PDB entry 4ZVS | X-ray diffraction, 2.50 A resolution | chains B and D of the 6 polymer chains in the assembly

== Chain B ==
Name: Caspase-7
Organism: Homo sapiens
Notes: EC 3.4.22.60
UniProtKB: P55210 (CASP7_HUMAN); residues 199-303 here = UniProt positions 199-303
Amino-acid sequence (113 residues; each row starts with the number of its first residue):
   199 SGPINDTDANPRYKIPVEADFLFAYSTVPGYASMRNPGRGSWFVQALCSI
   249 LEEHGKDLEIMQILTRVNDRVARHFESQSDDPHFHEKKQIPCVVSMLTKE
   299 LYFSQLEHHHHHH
Not modelled in the structure: 199-210, 304-311
Construct notes: engineered mutation Ala230 (Tyr in P55210), Met232 (Trp in P55210), Asn234 (Ser in P55210); expression tag (304-311)
Swiss-Prot annotation at these positions:
  - region: Val226 to Tyr229, Ser231, Arg233, Pro235 to Gly238 (Loop L3), Glu274 to Ile288 (Loop L4)
  - site: Tyr223 (Involved in allosteric regulation)
  - modified residue: Arg233 (Microbial infection: ADP-riboxanated arginine), Ser239 (Phosphoserine)
  - mutagenesis: Asp206 (D206A: Reduced cleavage and activation by initiator caspases. Abolished cleavage and activation by initiator caspases; when associated with A-198), Tyr223 (Y223A/F/W/D/E: Does not significantly affect thiol protease catalytic efficiency), Tyr229 (Y229W: Strongly reduced thiol protease catalytic efficiency), Arg233 (R233A: Abolished ADP-riboxanation by C.violaceum CopC), Ser239 (S239A: Abolished phosphorylation by PAK2; when associated with A-30 and A-173; S239E: Mimics phosphorylation; leading to inactivate thiol protease activity), Gln276 (Q276C: In esCasp-7 V3 mutant; promotes specificity toward alternate peptides with VEID, YVAD, WEHD, LETD or LEHD sequence; when associated with 230-V--V-234; Q276D: In esCasp-7 V4 mutant ...), Cys290 (C290S: Decreased phosphorylation by PAK2; C290T/N: Does not significantly affect thiol protease catalytic activity)

== Chain D ==
Name: Caspase-7
Organism: Homo sapiens
Notes: EC 3.4.22.60
UniProtKB: P55210 (CASP7_HUMAN); residues 499-603 here correspond to UniProt positions 199-303 (UniProt number = residue number - 300)
Amino-acid sequence (113 residues; each row starts with the number of its first residue):
   499 SGPINDTDANPRYKIPVEADFLFAYSTVPGYASMRNPGRGSWFVQALCSI
   549 LEEHGKDLEIMQILTRVNDRVARHFESQSDDPHFHEKKQIPCVVSMLTKE
   599 LYFSQLEHHHHHH
Not modelled in the structure: 499-510, 604-611
Construct notes: engineered mutation Ala530 (Tyr230 in P55210), Met532 (Trp232 in P55210), Asn534 (Ser234 in P55210); expression tag (604-611)
Swiss-Prot annotation at these positions:
  - region: Val526 to Tyr529, Ser531, Arg533, Pro535 to Gly538 (Loop L3), Glu574 to Ile588 (Loop L4)
  - site: Tyr523 (Involved in allosteric regulation)
  - modified residue: Arg533 (Microbial infection: ADP-riboxanated arginine), Ser539 (Phosphoserine)

== Interface between chain B and chain D ==
Contacting residue pairs (58):
  Lys212(B) - Ala570(D)
  Lys212(B) - Glu574(D)
  Lys212(B) - Glu584(D)  hydrogen bond (side chain-backbone)
  Lys212(B) - Lys586(D)  hydrogen bond (backbone-side chain)
  Pro214(B) - Ala570(D)
  Pro214(B) - Lys586(D)
  Pro214(B) - Gln587(D)
  Glu216(B) - Tyr529(D)  hydrogen bond
  Glu216(B) - Ile588(D)
  Ala217(B) - Ile588(D)  hydrophobic
  Val226(B) - Met594(D)  hydrophobic
  Tyr229(B) - Glu516(D)  hydrogen bond
  Met259(B) - Met559(D)  hydrophobic
  Gln260(B) - Glu598(D)  hydrogen bond
  Thr263(B) - Leu595(D)
  Thr263(B) - Thr596(D)
  Thr263(B) - Lys597(D)
  Asn266(B) - Ser593(D)  hydrogen bond (side chain-backbone)
  Asn266(B) - Met594(D)
  Asn266(B) - Leu595(D)  hydrogen bond (side chain-backbone)
  Asp267(B) - Thr596(D)
  Asp267(B) - Lys597(D)  salt bridge
  Ala270(B) - Lys512(D)
  Ala270(B) - Pro514(D)
  Arg271(B) - Lys597(D)
  Glu274(B) - Lys512(D)  salt bridge
  Glu284(B) - Lys512(D)  hydrogen bond (backbone-side chain)
  Lys286(B) - Lys512(D)  hydrogen bond (side chain-backbone)
  Lys286(B) - Pro514(D)
  Gln287(B) - Pro514(D)
  Ile288(B) - Pro514(D)  hydrophobic
  Ile288(B) - Glu516(D)
  Ile288(B) - Ala517(D)  hydrophobic
  Ile288(B) - Met594(D)
  Ile288(B) - Thr596(D)
  Pro289(B) - Met594(D)
  Cys290(B) - Val592(D)  hydrophobic
  Cys290(B) - Met594(D)  hydrophobic
  Val291(B) - Val591(D)
  Val291(B) - Val592(D)
  Val291(B) - Ser593(D)  hydrogen bond (backbone-backbone)
  Val292(B) - Cys590(D)  hydrophobic
  Val292(B) - Val591(D)
  Ser293(B) - Asn566(D)
  Ser293(B) - Val591(D)  hydrogen bond (backbone-backbone)
  Met294(B) - Val526(D)  hydrophobic
  Met294(B) - Asn566(D)
  Met294(B) - Ile588(D)
  Met294(B) - Pro589(D)
  Met294(B) - Cys590(D)  hydrophobic
  Leu295(B) - Thr563(D)
  Leu295(B) - Asn566(D)  hydrogen bond (backbone-side chain)
  Thr296(B) - Thr563(D)
  Thr296(B) - Asp567(D)
  Lys297(B) - Thr563(D)
  Lys297(B) - Asp567(D)  salt bridge
  Lys297(B) - Arg571(D)
  Glu298(B) - Gln560(D)  hydrogen bond
Other interface residues (no listed pair), chain B (30 interface residues in all): Ile213, Val215
Other interface residues (no listed pair), chain D (30 interface residues in all): Ile513, Val515

== In short ==
Chain B and chain D each contribute 30 residues to their interface; the contacts include 13 hydrogen bonds and
3 salt bridges. Among the polar pairs are Asp267(B)-Lys597(D), Glu274(B)-Lys512(D) and Lys297(B)-Asp567(D).
From UniProt: 7 mutagenesis sites on chain B.
Both chains are Caspase-7 (Homo sapiens). Entry 4ZVS (Caspase-7 Variant 1 (V1) with reprogrammed substrate
specificity due to Y230A/W232M/S234N substitutions, bound to DEVD inhibitor) was determined by X-ray
diffraction together with 4ZVO, 4ZVP, 4ZVQ, 4ZVR, 4ZVT and 4ZVU from the same study.
